PDB entry 7R4L | X-ray diffraction, 2.60 A resolution | chain A

[Chain A]
Name: NAD kinase 2, mitochondrial
Source organism: Homo sapiens
Notes: EC 2.7.1.23; fragment: Catalytic domain
UniProtKB: Q4G0N4 (NAKD2_HUMAN); residue numbers follow UniProt; this construct covers 61-442
Chain sequence (391 residues; numbered 52 to 442; the number before each row is that of its first residue):
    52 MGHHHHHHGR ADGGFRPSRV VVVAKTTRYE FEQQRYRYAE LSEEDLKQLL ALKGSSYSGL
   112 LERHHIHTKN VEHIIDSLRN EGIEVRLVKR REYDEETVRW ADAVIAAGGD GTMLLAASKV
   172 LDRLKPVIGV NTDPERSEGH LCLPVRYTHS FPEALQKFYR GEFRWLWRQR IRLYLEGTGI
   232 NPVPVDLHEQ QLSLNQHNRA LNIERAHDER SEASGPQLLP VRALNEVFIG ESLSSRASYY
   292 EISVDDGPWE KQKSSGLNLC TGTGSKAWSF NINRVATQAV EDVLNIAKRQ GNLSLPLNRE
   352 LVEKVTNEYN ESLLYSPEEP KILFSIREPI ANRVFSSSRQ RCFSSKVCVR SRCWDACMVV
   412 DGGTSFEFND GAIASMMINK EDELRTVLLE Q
Unresolved in the structure: 52-63, 88-101, 241-263, 342-345, 442
Differences from the reference sequence: initiating methionine (52); expression tag (53-60)
Ligand contacts: NADP (NAP; NADP nicotinamide-adenine-dinucleotide phosphate): G160, D161, G162, L165, R187, S188, E189, G190, H191, L192, N276, E277, S286, R287, A288, S305, S306, T314, G315, K317, A318, W319, N322, E379, I381, N383, D412, G413
Swiss-Prot annotation at these positions:
  - modified residue: K76 (N6-acetyllysine), S188 (Phosphoserine), K302 (N6-succinyllysine), K317 (N6-acetyllysine), S367 (Phosphoserine), K397 (N6-acetyllysine)
From the paper describing this entry:
  - mutagenesis - V334R: decreased binding to dimer
  - mutagenesis - V334R, V334R/R378Q: abolished growth in response to exogenous proline
  - mutagenesis - R378Q: unchanged binding to dimeric
  - post-translational modification sites: K76, K304
  - post-translational modification sites: S188 (citing earlier work)
  - mutagenesis - S188A: abolished catalytic activity on proline synthesis
  - mutagenesis - K76Q, K304Q: decreased catalytic activity
  - mutagenesis - K76Q, S188A, K304Q: decreased catalytic activity on mitochondrial NADP+ and NADPH
  - mutagenesis - K76Q, S188A, K304Q: decreased catalytic activity (In vitro kinase activity)
  - mutagenesis - K76Q, K304Q: abolished growth in response to in the absence of proline

[Overview]
Chain A binds NADP. The paper reports that K76Q, S188A and K304Q reduce catalytic activity on mitochondrial
NADP+ and NADPH; modification sites K76, K304 and S188; 6 substitutions were tested in all.
Chain A is NAD kinase 2, mitochondrial (Homo sapiens); the structure, Crystal structure of human mitochondrial
NAD kinase, was determined by X-ray diffraction together with 7R4J, 7R4K and 7R4M from the same study.
